Entry 6HLQ (electron microscopy, 3.18 A resolution); this record covers chains B and T of the 15 polymer chains in the assembly.

Chain B:
Protein: DNA-directed RNA polymerase I subunit RPA135
Source organism: Saccharomyces cerevisiae (strain ATCC 204508 / S288c)
Notes: EC 2.7.7.6
UniProt: P22138 (RPA2_YEAST); numbering as in UniProt (aligned over 1-1203)
Amino-acid sequence (1203 residues; row label = number of the first residue in the row):
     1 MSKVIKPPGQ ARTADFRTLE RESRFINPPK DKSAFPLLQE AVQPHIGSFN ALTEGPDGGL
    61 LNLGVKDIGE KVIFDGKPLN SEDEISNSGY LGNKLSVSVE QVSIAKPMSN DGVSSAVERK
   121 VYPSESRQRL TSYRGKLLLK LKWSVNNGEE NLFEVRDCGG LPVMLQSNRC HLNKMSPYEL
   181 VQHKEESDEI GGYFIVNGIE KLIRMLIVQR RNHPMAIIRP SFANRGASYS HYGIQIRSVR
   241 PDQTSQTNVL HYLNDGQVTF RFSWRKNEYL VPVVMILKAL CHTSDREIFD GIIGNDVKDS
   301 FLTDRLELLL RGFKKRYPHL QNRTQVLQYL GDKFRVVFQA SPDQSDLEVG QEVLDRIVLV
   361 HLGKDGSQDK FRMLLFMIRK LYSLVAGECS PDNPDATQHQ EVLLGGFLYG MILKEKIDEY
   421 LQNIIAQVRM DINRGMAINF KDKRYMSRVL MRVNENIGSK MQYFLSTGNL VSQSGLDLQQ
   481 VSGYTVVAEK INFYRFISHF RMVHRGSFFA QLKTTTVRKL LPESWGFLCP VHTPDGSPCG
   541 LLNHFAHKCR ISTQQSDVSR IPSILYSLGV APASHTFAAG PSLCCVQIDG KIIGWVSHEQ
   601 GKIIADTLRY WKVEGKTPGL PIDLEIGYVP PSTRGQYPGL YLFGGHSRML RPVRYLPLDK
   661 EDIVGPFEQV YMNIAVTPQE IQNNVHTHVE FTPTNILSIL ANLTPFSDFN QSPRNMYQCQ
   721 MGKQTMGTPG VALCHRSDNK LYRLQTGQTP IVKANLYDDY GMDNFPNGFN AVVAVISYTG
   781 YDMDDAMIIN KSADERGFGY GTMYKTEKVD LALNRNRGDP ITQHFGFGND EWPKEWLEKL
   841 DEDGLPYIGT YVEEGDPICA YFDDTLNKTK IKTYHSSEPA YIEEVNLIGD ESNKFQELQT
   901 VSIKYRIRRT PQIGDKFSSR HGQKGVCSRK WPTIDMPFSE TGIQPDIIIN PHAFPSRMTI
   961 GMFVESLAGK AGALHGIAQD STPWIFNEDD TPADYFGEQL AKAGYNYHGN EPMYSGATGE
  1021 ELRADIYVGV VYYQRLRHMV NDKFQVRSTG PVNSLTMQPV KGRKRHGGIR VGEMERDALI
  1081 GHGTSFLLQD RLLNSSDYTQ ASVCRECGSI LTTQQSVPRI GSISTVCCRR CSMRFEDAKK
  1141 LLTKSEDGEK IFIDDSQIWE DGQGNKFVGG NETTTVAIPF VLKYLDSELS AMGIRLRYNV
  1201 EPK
Disordered / not traced: 1-9, 79-88, 112-115, 1140-1152
Swiss-Prot annotation at these positions:
  - zinc finger: Cys1104 to Cys1131 (C4-type)
  - modified residue: Ser2 (N-acetylserine), Ser81 (Phosphoserine), Ser1156 (Phosphoserine)
  - mutagenesis: Cys1104 (C1104A: No effect; when associated with A-1107; A-1128 and A-1131), Cys1107 (C1107A: Lethal. Abolishes recruitment of RPA1 to Pol I. No effect; when associated with A-1104; A-1128 and A-1131), Cys1127 (C1127R: Responsible of suppression of RPA190-5 and RPA190-1 mutations), Cys1128 (C1128A: No effect; when associated with A-1104; A-1107 and A-1131), Cys1131 (C1131A: No effect; when associated with A-1104; A-1107 and A-1128)
Metal / ion sites: Zn2+: Cys1104, Cys1107, Cys1128
Residues lining bound ligands: phosphomethylphosphonic acid guanylate ester (G2P): Arg714, Tyr717, Asp785, Ser956, Arg957
Reported in the primary citation:
  - contacts within the chain: Arg12-Asp990

Chain T:
Molecule: Template strand
Sequence (38 nucleotides; numbered 1 to 38; the number before each row is that of its first residue):
     1 AAGTCAAGTA CTTACGCCTG GTCATTACTA GTACTGCC
Disordered / not traced: 1-2

How chain B and chain T interact:
Pairs across the interface (22; chain B residue first):
  Asn197(B) - DC23(T)  phosphate contact
  Ile199(B) - DT22(T)  sugar contact
  Ile199(B) - DC23(T)  phosphate contact
  Met430(B) - DT29(T)  phosphate contact
  Asn454(B) - DA27(T)  hydrogen bond to the phosphate
  Tyr463(B) - DA24(T)  phosphate contact
  Ser466(B) - DC23(T)  sugar contact
  Thr467(B) - DC23(T)  sugar contact
  Lys513(B) - DA14(T)  hydrogen bond to the base
  Asn739(B) - DG21(T)  hydrogen bond to the phosphate
  Asn739(B) - DT22(T)  phosphate contact
  Asp1042(B) - DT19(T)  phosphate contact
  Gln1045(B) - DC18(T)  phosphate contact
  Gln1045(B) - DT19(T)  hydrogen bond to the phosphate
  Arg1063(B) - DT19(T)  hydrogen bond to the phosphate
  Arg1063(B) - DG20(T)  salt bridge to the phosphate
  Lys1064(B) - DG20(T)  salt bridge to the phosphate
  Lys1064(B) - DG21(T)  salt bridge to the phosphate
  Ile1069(B) - DC18(T)  phosphate contact
  Arg1070(B) - DC17(T)  salt bridge to the phosphate
  Arg1070(B) - DC18(T)  hydrogen bond to the phosphate
  Met1074(B) - DG16(T)  sugar contact
Other interface residues (no listed pair), chain B (20 interface residues in all): Lys1061, Gly1062, Gly1068, Glu1075
Other interface residues (no listed pair), chain T (13 interface residues in all): DC15

In short:
20 residues of chain B face 13 of chain T across their interface; the contacts include 6 hydrogen bonds and 4
salt bridges. Polar pairs include Lys513(B)-DA14(T), Asn454(B)-DA27(T) and Asn739(B)-DG21(T). Chain B binds
phosphomethylphosphonic acid guanylate ester. From UniProt: 5 mutagenesis sites on chain B. The paper reports
contacts within the chain involving Arg12(B) and Asp990(B).
Here chain B is DNA-directed RNA polymerase I subunit RPA135 (Saccharomyces cerevisiae (strain ATCC 204508 /
S288c)) and chain T is Template strand. Entry 6HLQ (Yeast RNA polymerase I* elongation complex bound to
nucleotide analog GMPCPP) was determined by electron microscopy (same publication as 6HKO, 6HLR and 6HLS).
